Entry 7NJS (electron microscopy, 2.46 A resolution); this record covers chains b and d of the 20 polymer chains in the assembly.

== Chain b ==
Molecule: ATP synthase subunit b
Organism: Mycolicibacterium smegmatis (strain ATCC 700084 / mc(2)155)
Notes: engineered mutation(s): C-ter 10His tag
UniProt: A0R204 (ATPF_MYCS2); numbering as in UniProt (aligned over 1-170)
Sequence (180 residues; numbered 1 to 180; the number before each row is that of its first residue):
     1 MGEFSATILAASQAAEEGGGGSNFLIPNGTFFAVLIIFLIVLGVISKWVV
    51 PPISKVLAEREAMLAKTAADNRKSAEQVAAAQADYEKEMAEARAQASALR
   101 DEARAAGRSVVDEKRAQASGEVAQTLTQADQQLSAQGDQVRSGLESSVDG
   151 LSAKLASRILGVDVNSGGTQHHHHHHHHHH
Unresolved in the structure: 1-22, 167-180
Construct notes: expression tag (171-180)

== Chain d ==
Molecule: ATP synthase subunit b-delta
Organism: Mycolicibacterium smegmatis (strain ATCC 700084 / mc(2)155)
UniProt: A0R203 (ATPFD_MYCS2); residue numbers follow UniProt; this construct covers 1-445
Sequence (445 residues; numbered 1 to 445; the number before each row is that of its first residue):
     1 MSIFIGQLIGFAVIAFIIVKWVVPPVRTLMRNQQEAVRAALAESAEAAKK
    51 LADADAMHAKALADAKAESEKVTEEAKQDSERIAAQLSEQAGSEAERIKA
   101 QGAQQIQLMRQQLIRQLRTGLGAEAVNKAAEIVRAHVADPQAQSATVDRF
   151 LSELEQMAPSSVVIDTAATSRLRAASRQSLAALVEKFDSVAGGLDADGLT
   201 NLADELASVAKLLLSETALNKHLAEPTDDSAPKVRLLERLLSDKVSATTL
   251 DLLRTAVSNRWSTESNLIDAVEHTARLALLKRAEIAGEVDEVEEQLFRFG
   301 RVLDAEPRLSALLSDYTTPAEGRVALLDKALTGRPGVNQTAAALLSQTVG
   351 LLRGERADEAVIDLAELAVSRRGEVVAHVSAAAELSDAQRTRLTEVLSRI
   401 YGRPVSVQLHVDPELLGGLSITVGDEVIDGSIASRLAAAQTGLPD
Unresolved in the structure: 162-168, 445

== How chain b and chain d interact ==
Residue-residue contacts - 77 pairs, chain b then chain d:
  R60(b) - V37(d)
  M63(b) - L41(d)  hydrophobic
  M63(b) - S44(d)
  L64(b) - A40(d)  hydrophobic
  T67(b) - E43(d)
  T67(b) - S44(d)  hydrogen bond
  T67(b) - A47(d)
  N71(b) - E43(d)
  N71(b) - A47(d)
  N71(b) - K50(d)
  K73(b) - L51(d)
  S74(b) - A47(d)
  S74(b) - K50(d)
  S74(b) - L51(d)  hydrogen bond (side chain-backbone)
  S74(b) - A54(d)
  Q77(b) - D55(d)
  V78(b) - A54(d)  hydrophobic
  A81(b) - M57(d)  hydrophobic
  A81(b) - H58(d)
  Y85(b) - A61(d)
  Y85(b) - A65(d)  hydrophobic
  Y85(b) - E68(d)  hydrogen bond
  M89(b) - E68(d)
  M89(b) - S69(d)
  M89(b) - V72(d)  hydrophobic
  A92(b) - S69(d)
  A92(b) - V72(d)  hydrophobic
  R93(b) - E68(d)  salt bridge
  A96(b) - A76(d)  hydrophobic
  R100(b) - D79(d)  salt bridge
  A103(b) - S80(d)
  R104(b) - I83(d)
  R104(b) - L87(d)
  G107(b) - L87(d)
  R108(b) - L87(d)
  V111(b) - Q90(d)
  V111(b) - A91(d)  hydrophobic
  V111(b) - E94(d)
  K114(b) - S88(d)
  K114(b) - A91(d)
  K114(b) - G92(d)
  R115(b) - A91(d)  hydrogen bond (side chain-backbone)
  R115(b) - E94(d)  hydrogen bond (side chain-backbone)
  R115(b) - A95(d)
  R115(b) - I98(d)
  A118(b) - I98(d)  hydrophobic
  A118(b) - K99(d)
  E121(b) - K99(d)  salt bridge
  V122(b) - I98(d)  hydrophobic
  L126(b) - I106(d)  hydrophobic
  A129(b) - I106(d)  hydrophobic
  L133(b) - M109(d)
  L133(b) - R110(d)
  L133(b) - L113(d)
  G137(b) - L113(d)
  V140(b) - L117(d)  hydrophobic
  E145(b) - E124(d)
  V148(b) - L121(d)  hydrophobic
  V148(b) - K128(d)
  D149(b) - K128(d)
  L151(b) - L121(d)  hydrophobic
  L151(b) - A125(d)  hydrophobic
  S152(b) - A125(d)
  S152(b) - K128(d)
  S152(b) - A129(d)
  S152(b) - I132(d)
  A153(b) - I132(d)
  L155(b) - A129(d)  hydrophobic
  A156(b) - I132(d)  hydrophobic
  R158(b) - R435(d)
  I159(b) - R435(d)  hydrogen bond (backbone-side chain)
  I159(b) - L436(d)  hydrophobic
  L160(b) - V133(d)  hydrophobic
  L160(b) - H136(d)
  L160(b) - R149(d)  hydrogen bond (backbone-side chain)
  G161(b) - R149(d)
  S166(b) - I132(d)
Interface residues without a listed pair, chain b (52 interface residues in all): D70, L99, V110, T125, S134, L144, V162, V164
Interface residues without a listed pair, chain d (54 interface residues in all): D64, Q101, G102, Q105, V126, T146, I432, A439

== In short ==
52 residues of chain b face 54 of chain d across their interface, with 7 hydrogen bonds and 3 salt bridges.
Polar contacts include R93(b)-E68(d), R100(b)-D79(d) and E121(b)-K99(d).
Chain b is ATP synthase subunit b and chain d is ATP synthase subunit b-delta, both from Mycolicibacterium
smegmatis (strain ATCC 700084 / mc(2)155); the structure, Mycobacterium smegmatis ATP synthase state 3c, was
determined by electron microscopy (same publication as 7NJK, 7NJL, 7NJM, 7NJN, 7NJO, 7NJP and 20 further
entries).
